PDB entry 1CGN | X-ray diffraction, 2.15 A resolution | chain A

[Chain A]
Protein: Cytochrome C
From: Achromobacter xylosoxidans
UniProt: P00138 (CYCP_ALCXX); residues 2-127 here = UniProt positions 2-127
Sequence (127 residues; each row starts with the number of its first residue):
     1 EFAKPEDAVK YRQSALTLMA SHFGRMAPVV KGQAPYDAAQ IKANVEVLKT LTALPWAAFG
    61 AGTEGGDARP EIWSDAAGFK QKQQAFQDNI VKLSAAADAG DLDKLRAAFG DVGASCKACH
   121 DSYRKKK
Disordered / not traced: 126-127
Covalent attachments: heme c (HEC) linked to Cys116, Cys119
Modified residues: Glu1 (pyroglutamic acid; PCA)
Construct notes: conflict Ala27 (Thr in P00138), Thr52 (Ser in P00138), Ala61 (Pro in P00138), Gly78 (Ser in P00138), Ser122 (Ala in P00138)
Metal / ion sites: heme c Fe near His120 (its only coordinating residue here)
Residues lining bound ligands: heme c (HEC): Val9, Arg12, Gln13, Leu16, Thr17, Met19, Ala20, Phe23, Trp56, Phe59, Gly65, Gly66, Asp67, Ala68, Ile72, Phe79, Lys82, Gln83, Phe86, Val112, Ser115, His120, Tyr123, Arg124

[Summary]
Covalently linked heme c: at Cys116.
Chain A is Cytochrome C (Achromobacter xylosoxidans); the structure, Cytochrome C', was determined by X-ray
diffraction (same publication as 1CGO).
